PDB entry 2D5C | X-ray diffraction, 1.65 A resolution | chains A and B

[Chain A (and B)]
Protein: shikimate 5-dehydrogenase
Organism: Thermus thermophilus
Notes: EC 1.1.1.25; chain B of this document is another copy of the same molecule, construct and numbering; everything in this record applies to it too
UniProt: Q5SJF8 (Q5SJF8_THET8); numbering as in UniProt (aligned over 1-263)
Sequence (263 residues; each row starts with the number of its first residue):
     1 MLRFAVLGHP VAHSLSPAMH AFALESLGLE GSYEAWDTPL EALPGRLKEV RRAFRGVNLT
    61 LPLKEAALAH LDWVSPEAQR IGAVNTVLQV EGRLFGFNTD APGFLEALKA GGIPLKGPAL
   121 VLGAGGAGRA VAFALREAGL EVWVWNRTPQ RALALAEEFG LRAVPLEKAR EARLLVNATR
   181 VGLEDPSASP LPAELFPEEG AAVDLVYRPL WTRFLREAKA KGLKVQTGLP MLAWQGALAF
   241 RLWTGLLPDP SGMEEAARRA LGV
Disordered / not traced: 262-263 (chain B: 184-187)
Curated features (UniProtKB/Swiss-Prot):
  - active site: Lys64 (Proton acceptor)
  - binding site (shikimate): Ser14 to Ser16, Thr60, Asn85, Asp100, Tyr207, Gln235
  - binding site (NADP(+)): Gly123 to Ala127, Asn146 to Arg151, Leu205, Gly228

[Interface between chain A and chain B]
Pairs across the interface (40):
  Leu2(A) - Thr244(B)
  Leu2(A) - Gly245(B)
  Leu29(A) - Leu29(B)  hydrophobic
  Leu29(A) - Leu246(B)  hydrophobic
  Arg55(A) - Arg55(B)
  Arg55(A) - Arg241(B)  hydrogen bond (side chain-backbone)
  Arg55(A) - Leu242(B)  hydrogen bond (side chain-backbone)
  Arg55(A) - Trp243(B)  hydrogen bond (side chain-backbone)
  Arg55(A) - Thr244(B)
  Arg55(A) - Gly245(B)
  Trp73(A) - Trp73(B)
  Trp73(A) - Arg93(B)
  Trp73(A) - Phe95(B)  hydrophobic
  Pro76(A) - Arg93(B)
  Glu77(A) - Arg93(B)  salt bridge
  Leu88(A) - Leu88(B)  hydrophobic
  Val90(A) - Phe97(B)  hydrophobic
  Val90(A) - Leu242(B)  hydrophobic
  Glu91(A) - Phe97(B)
  Glu91(A) - Leu242(B)
  Arg93(A) - Pro76(B)
  Arg93(A) - Glu77(B)  salt bridge
  Phe95(A) - Trp73(B)  hydrophobic
  Phe95(A) - Phe95(B)  hydrophobic
  Phe95(A) - Phe97(B)  hydrophobic
  Phe97(A) - Val90(B)  hydrophobic
  Phe97(A) - Glu91(B)
  Arg241(A) - Arg55(B)  hydrogen bond (backbone-side chain)
  Leu242(A) - Arg55(B)  hydrogen bond (backbone-side chain)
  Leu242(A) - Val90(B)  hydrophobic
  Leu242(A) - Glu91(B)
  Trp243(A) - Arg55(B)  hydrogen bond (backbone-side chain)
  Trp243(A) - Thr244(B)
  Thr244(A) - Leu2(B)
  Thr244(A) - Arg55(B)
  Thr244(A) - Trp243(B)
  Thr244(A) - Thr244(B)
  Gly245(A) - Leu2(B)
  Gly245(A) - Arg55(B)
  Leu246(A) - Leu29(B)  hydrophobic
Interface residues without a listed pair, chain A (21 interface residues in all): Asp72, Ser75, Asn98
Interface residues without a listed pair, chain B (22 interface residues in all): Asp72, Ser75, Asn98, Thr99

[In short]
21 residues of chain A and 22 residues of chain B are in contact, with 6 hydrogen bonds and 2 salt bridges.
Polar contacts include Glu77(A)-Arg93(B), Arg55(A)-Arg241(B) and Arg55(A)-Leu242(B). From UniProt: active-site
residue Lys64(A), 8 shikimate-binding residues and 13 NADP+-binding residues on chain A.
Chain A and chain B are both shikimate 5-dehydrogenase (Thermus thermophilus); the structure, Crystal
Structure of Shikimate 5-Dehydrogenase (AroE) from Thermus Thermophilus HB8 in complex with shikimate, was
determined by X-ray diffraction together with 2EV9, 2CY0 and 1WXD from the same study.
